7M5L - chains B and E; structure by X-ray diffraction, 3.00 A resolution.

# Chain B
Protein: Proliferating cell nuclear antigen
From: Homo sapiens
UniProtKB: P12004 (PCNA_HUMAN); residue numbers follow UniProt; this construct covers 1-258
Sequence (258 residues; row label = number of the first residue in the row):
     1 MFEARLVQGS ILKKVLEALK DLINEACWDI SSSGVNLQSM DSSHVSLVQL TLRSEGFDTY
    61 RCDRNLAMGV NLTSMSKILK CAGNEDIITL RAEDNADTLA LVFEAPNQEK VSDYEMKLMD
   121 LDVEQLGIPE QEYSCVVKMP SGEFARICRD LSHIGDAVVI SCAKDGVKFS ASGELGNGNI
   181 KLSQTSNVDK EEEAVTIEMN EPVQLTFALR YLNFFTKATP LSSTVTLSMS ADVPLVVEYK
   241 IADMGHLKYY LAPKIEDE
Disordered / not traced: 258
Disulfide bonds: Cys-135/Cys-162
Swiss-Prot annotation at these positions:
  - DNA-binding region: Arg-61 to Lys-80
  - modified residue: Lys-14 (N6-acetyllysine), Lys-77 (N6-acetyllysine), Lys-80 (N6-acetyllysine), Tyr-211 (Phosphotyrosine), Lys-248 (N6-acetyllysine)
  - cross-link (Glycyl lysine isopeptide (Lys-Gly)): Lys-164 (interchain with G-Cter in SUMO2), Lys-254 (interchain with G-Cter in SUMO2)
  - natural variant: Ser-228 (S228I: In ATLD2)
  - mutagenesis: Lys-13 (K13R: Inhibits acetylation, recruitment to DNA damage sites, inducible ubiquitination and protein degradation, DNA replication and repair synthesis efficiencies, but homotrimer formation, nuclear ...), Lys-14 (K14R: Inhibits acetylation, recruitment to DNA damage sites, inducible ubiquitination and protein degradation, DNA replication and repair synthesis efficiencies, but homotrimer formation, nuclear ...), Lys-20 (K20R: Inhibits acetylation, recruitment to DNA damage sites, inducible ubiquitination and protein degradation, DNA replication and repair synthesis efficiencies, but homotrimer formation, nuclear ...), Met-40 (M40A: Complete loss of interaction with UHRF2), Ser-43 to Val-45 (No effect on POLD3-binding. Impairs binding to ALKBH2), Lys-77 (K77A: Inhibits recruitment to DNA damage sites, but nuclear localization is similar as the wild-type; in association with A-80 ...), Lys-80 (K80A: Inhibits recruitment to DNA damage sites, but nuclear localization is similar as the wild-type; in association with A-77 ...), Gln-125 to Ile-128 (Strong decrease in POLD3-binding. Impairs binding to ALKBH2), Ile-128 (I128A: Complete loss of interaction with UHRF2), Lys-164 (K164R: Abolishes ubiquitination. No effect on interaction with SHPRH), Val-188 to Lys-190 (No effect on POLD3-binding. No effect on ALKBH2-binding), Tyr-211 (Y211F: Alters chromatin-associated PCNA stability and its function in DNA replication and repair), 3 further mutagenesis entries in UniProt

# Chain E
Protein: Peptide mimetic (ACE)RQCSMTCFYHSK(NH2) with linker
Sequence (14 residues; each row starts with the number of its first residue; note: 1 number in that range is skipped by the numbering (no residue carries it; nothing is unmodelled there); numbering starts at 0):
     0 XRQC
     5 SMTCFYHSKX
Disordered / not traced: 0
Modified positions: ACE (acetyl group) at position 0; NH2 (amino group) at position 14
Covalently attached groups: propane (TME) linked to Cys-3, Cys-8

# How chain B and chain E interact
Pairs across the interface (27):
  Met-40(B) / Thr-7(E)
  His-44(B) / Ser-5(E)
  Val-45(B) / Gln-2(E)
  Val-45(B) / Ser-5(E)
  Val-45(B) / Met-6(E)
  Ser-46(B) / Met-6(E)
  Leu-47(B) / Met-6(E)  hydrophobic
  Glu-124(B) / Ser-12(E)
  Glu-124(B) / Lys-13(E)
  Gln-125(B) / Ser-12(E)
  Leu-126(B) / Ser-12(E)
  Gly-127(B) / Tyr-10(E)
  Ile-128(B) / Tyr-10(E)  hydrophobic
  Gln-131(B) / Tyr-10(E)
  Ala-208(B) / Gln-2(E)
  Asp-232(B) / Phe-9(E)
  Pro-234(B) / Met-6(E)  hydrophobic
  Pro-234(B) / Phe-9(E)  hydrophobic
  Tyr-250(B) / Met-6(E)  hydrophobic
  Ala-252(B) / Gln-2(E)  hydrogen bond (backbone-side chain)
  Ala-252(B) / Cys-3(E)  hydrophobic
  Ala-252(B) / Met-6(E)  hydrophobic
  Pro-253(B) / Gln-2(E)
  Pro-253(B) / Cys-3(E)  hydrogen bond (backbone-backbone)
  Pro-253(B) / Phe-9(E)
  Ile-255(B) / Arg-1(E)
  Ile-255(B) / Cys-3(E)  hydrophobic
Interface residues without a listed pair, chain B (22 interface residues in all): Pro-129, Val-233, Leu-251, Lys-254
Interface residues without a listed pair, chain E (11 interface residues in all): His-11

# Overview
22 residues of chain B and 11 residues of chain E are in contact; the contacts include 2 hydrogen bonds. Among
the polar pairs are Ala-252(B)/Gln-2(E) and Pro-253(B)/Cys-3(E). Covalently linked propane: at Cys-3(E). From
UniProt: 23 mutagenesis sites on chain B.
Chain B is Proliferating cell nuclear antigen (Homo sapiens) and chain E is Peptide mimetic
(ACE)RQCSMTCFYHSK(NH2) with linker; the structure, PCNA bound to peptide mimetic with linker, was determined
by X-ray diffraction, deposited together with 7M5M and 7M5N.
